PDB entry 8A9G | X-ray diffraction, 1.96 A resolution | chains A and B of the 4 polymer chains in the assembly

[Chain A (and B)]
Protein: 14-3-3 protein zeta/delta
From: Homo sapiens
Notes: chain B of this document is another copy of the same molecule, construct and numbering; everything in this record applies to it too
Reference sequence: P63104 (1433Z_HUMAN); residue numbers follow UniProt; this construct covers 1-230
Amino-acid sequence (235 residues; each row starts with the number of its first residue; numbers below 1 keep their minus sign (Gly-4 is residue -4)):
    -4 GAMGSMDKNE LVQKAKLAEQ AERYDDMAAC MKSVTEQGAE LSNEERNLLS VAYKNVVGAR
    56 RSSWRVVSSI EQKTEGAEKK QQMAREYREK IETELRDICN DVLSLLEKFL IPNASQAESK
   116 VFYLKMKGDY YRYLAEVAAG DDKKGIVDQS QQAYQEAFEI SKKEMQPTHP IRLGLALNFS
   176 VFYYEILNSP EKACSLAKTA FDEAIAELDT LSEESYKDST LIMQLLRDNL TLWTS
Disordered / not traced: -4 to 0
Construct notes: expression tag (-4 to 0)

[How chain A and chain B interact]
Pairs across the interface - 37 pairs, chain A then chain B:
  Asn4(A) with Lys74(B)
  Glu5(A) with Met78(B)
  Gln8(A) with Met78(B)
  Lys9(A) with Met78(B); Glu81(B), salt bridge
  Leu12(A) with Met78(B); Ala79(B), hydrophobic
  Ala13(A) with Tyr82(B)
  Gln15(A) with Val61(B); Ile65(B)
  Ala16(A) with Ser58(B), hydrogen bond (backbone-side chain); Val62(B), hydrophobic
  Arg18(A) with Ser58(B); Tyr82(B), hydrogen bond; Lys85(B); Ile86(B); Glu89(B), salt bridge
  Asp21(A) with Tyr82(B), hydrogen bond; Lys85(B), salt bridge
  Ser58(A) with Ala16(B), hydrogen bond (side chain-backbone); Arg18(B)
  Val61(A) with Gln15(B)
  Ile65(A) with Leu12(B), hydrophobic; Gln15(B)
  Lys74(A) with Glu5(B), salt bridge
  Lys75(A) with Gln8(B)
  Met78(A) with Glu5(B); Gln8(B)
  Ala79(A) with Leu12(B), hydrophobic
  Tyr82(A) with Lys9(B); Leu12(B), hydrophobic; Ala13(B); Arg18(B), hydrogen bond; Asp21(B), hydrogen bond
  Lys85(A) with Asp21(B), salt bridge
  Ile86(A) with Arg18(B)
  Glu89(A) with Arg18(B), salt bridge
Other interface residues (no listed pair), chain A (23 interface residues in all): Arg55, Val62
Other interface residues (no listed pair), chain B (22 interface residues in all): Arg55

[Summary]
The interface between chain A and chain B involves 23 residues on one side and 22 on the other; the contacts
include 6 hydrogen bonds and 6 salt bridges. Polar pairs include Lys9(A)-Glu81(B), Arg18(A)-Glu89(B) and
Asp21(A)-Lys85(B).
Both chains are 14-3-3 protein zeta/delta (Homo sapiens). Entry 8A9G (Binary complex of 14-3-3 zeta
Glucocorticoid Receptor (GR) pT524 peptide stabilised by (R)-para chloropyrrolidone1) was determined by X-ray
diffraction (same publication as 7PWT and 7PWZ).
